PDB entry 4EX0 | X-ray diffraction, 1.86 A resolution | chains A and B of the 4 polymer chains in the assembly

# Chain A
Name: Insulin A chain
Source organism: Homo sapiens
UniProt: P01308 (INS_HUMAN); residues 1-21 here correspond to UniProt positions 90-110 (UniProt number = residue number + 89)
Sequence (21 residues; numbered 1 to 21; the number before each row is that of its first residue):
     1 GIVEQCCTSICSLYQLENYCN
Disulfides: Cys6-Cys11

# Chain B
Name: Insulin B chain
Source organism: Homo sapiens
UniProt: P01308 (INS_HUMAN); residues 1-30 here correspond to UniProt positions 25-54 (UniProt number = residue number + 24)
Sequence (30 residues; each row starts with the number of its first residue):
     1 FVNQHLCGSHLVEALYLVCGERGFFYTPKT
Ion coordination: Zn2+ near His10 (its only coordinating residue here)

# Chain A / chain B interface
Inter-chain disulfides: Cys7(A)-Cys7(B), Cys20(A)-Cys19(B)
Pairs across the interface (42):
  Gly1(A) with Thr30(B), hydrogen bond (backbone-side chain)
  Ile2(A) with Leu11(B), hydrophobic; Leu15(B), hydrophobic
  Val3(A) with Pro28(B), hydrophobic
  Glu4(A) with Thr30(B)
  Cys6(A) with Gln4(B); His5(B); Leu6(B), hydrogen bond (backbone-backbone); Leu11(B), hydrophobic
  Cys7(A) with His5(B), hydrogen bond (backbone-side chain); Leu6(B), hydrogen bond (backbone-backbone); Cys7(B), disulfide
  Thr8(A) with His5(B), hydrogen bond (backbone-side chain)
  Ser9(A) with His5(B), hydrogen bond (backbone-side chain)
  Ile10(A) with Asn3(B); Gln4(B); His5(B)
  Cys11(A) with Asn3(B); Gln4(B), hydrogen bond (backbone-backbone)
  Ser12(A) with Val2(B); Asn3(B), hydrogen bond (backbone-side chain)
  Leu13(A) with Val2(B); Val18(B)
  Tyr14(A) with Phe1(B)
  Leu16(A) with Leu6(B), hydrophobic; Leu11(B), hydrophobic; Ala14(B), hydrophobic; Leu15(B)
  Glu17(A) with Val18(B); Arg22(B), salt bridge
  Tyr19(A) with Leu15(B), hydrophobic; Phe24(B); Phe25(B), hydrogen bond (backbone-backbone)
  Cys20(A) with Cys19(B), disulfide; Arg22(B); Gly23(B); Phe24(B), hydrophobic; Phe25(B)
  Asn21(A) with Arg22(B), hydrogen bond (backbone-side chain); Gly23(B), hydrogen bond (backbone-backbone); Phe24(B), hydrogen bond (side chain-backbone); Phe25(B)
Also at the interface, not in a pair above, chain A (20 interface residues in all): Gln15, Asn18
Also at the interface, not in a pair above, chain B (20 interface residues in all): Tyr26, Thr27

# Summary
Chain A and chain B each contribute 20 residues to their interface; the contacts include 2 disulfide bonds, 12
hydrogen bonds and 1 salt bridge. Among the polar pairs are Glu17(A)-Arg22(B), Gly1(A)-Thr30(B) and
Cys7(A)-His5(B).
Here chain A is Insulin A chain and chain B is Insulin B chain, both from Homo sapiens. Entry 4EX0 (Human
Insulin) was determined by X-ray diffraction, deposited together with 4EWW, 4EWX, 4EWZ, 4EX1, 4EXX, 4EY1 and
17 further entries.
